PDB entry 5HHO | X-ray diffraction, 2.95 A resolution | chains A and C of the 5 polymer chains in the assembly

# Chain A
Name: HLA class I histocompatibility antigen, A-2 alpha chain
Organism: Homo sapiens
Reference sequence: P01892 (1A02_HUMAN); residues 1-276 here correspond to UniProt positions 25-300 (UniProt number = residue number + 24)
Sequence (276 residues; numbered 1 to 276; the number before each row is that of its first residue):
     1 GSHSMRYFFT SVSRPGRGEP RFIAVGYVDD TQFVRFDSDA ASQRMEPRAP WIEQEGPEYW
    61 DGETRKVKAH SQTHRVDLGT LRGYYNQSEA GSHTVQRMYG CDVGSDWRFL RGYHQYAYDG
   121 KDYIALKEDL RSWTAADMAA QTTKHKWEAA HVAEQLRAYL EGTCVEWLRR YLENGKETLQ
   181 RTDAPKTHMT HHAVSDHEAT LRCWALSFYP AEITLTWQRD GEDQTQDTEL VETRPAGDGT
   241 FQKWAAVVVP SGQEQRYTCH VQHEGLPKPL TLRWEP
Cystine bridges: Cys-101/Cys-164, Cys-203/Cys-259

# Chain C
Name: M1-G4E, gilefvftl
Sequence (9 residues; row label = number of the first residue in the row):
     1 GILEFVFTL

# Chain A / chain C interface
Residue-residue contacts (38):
  Met-5(A) / Gly-1(C)
  Tyr-7(A) / Gly-1(C)  hydrogen bond (side chain-backbone)
  Tyr-7(A) / Ile-2(C)  hydrophobic
  Glu-63(A) / Gly-1(C)
  Glu-63(A) / Ile-2(C)  hydrogen bond (side chain-backbone)
  Lys-66(A) / Ile-2(C)  hydrogen bond (side chain-backbone)
  Lys-66(A) / Leu-3(C)
  Lys-66(A) / Glu-4(C)  salt bridge
  Val-67(A) / Ile-2(C)
  Ala-69(A) / Val-6(C)  hydrophobic
  His-70(A) / Leu-3(C)
  His-70(A) / Val-6(C)
  Thr-73(A) / Phe-7(C)
  Thr-73(A) / Thr-8(C)
  Asp-77(A) / Thr-8(C)
  Asp-77(A) / Leu-9(C)  hydrogen bond (side chain-backbone)
  Leu-81(A) / Leu-9(C)  hydrophobic
  Arg-97(A) / Leu-3(C)
  Arg-97(A) / Phe-7(C)
  Tyr-99(A) / Ile-2(C)
  Tyr-99(A) / Leu-3(C)  hydrogen bond (side chain-backbone)
  His-114(A) / Phe-7(C)
  Tyr-123(A) / Leu-9(C)  hydrophobic
  Thr-143(A) / Leu-9(C)  hydrogen bond (side chain-backbone)
  Lys-146(A) / Thr-8(C)  hydrogen bond
  Lys-146(A) / Leu-9(C)  hydrogen bond (side chain-backbone)
  Trp-147(A) / Phe-7(C)  hydrophobic
  Trp-147(A) / Thr-8(C)  hydrogen bond (side chain-backbone)
  Trp-147(A) / Leu-9(C)  hydrophobic
  Val-152(A) / Phe-7(C)  hydrophobic
  Gln-155(A) / Phe-5(C)
  Leu-156(A) / Leu-3(C)  hydrophobic
  Leu-156(A) / Phe-7(C)  hydrophobic
  Tyr-159(A) / Gly-1(C)  hydrogen bond (side chain-backbone)
  Tyr-159(A) / Ile-2(C)
  Tyr-159(A) / Leu-3(C)  hydrophobic
  Trp-167(A) / Gly-1(C)
  Tyr-171(A) / Gly-1(C)  hydrogen bond (side chain-backbone)
Interface residues without a listed pair, chain A (29 interface residues in all): Phe-9, Val-76, Thr-80, Tyr-84, Tyr-116, Ile-124

# In short
29 residues of chain A face 9 of chain C across their interface, with 11 hydrogen bonds and 1 salt bridge.
Polar contacts include Lys-66(A)/Glu-4(C), Tyr-7(A)/Gly-1(C) and Glu-63(A)/Ile-2(C).
Chain A is HLA class I histocompatibility antigen, A-2 alpha chain (Homo sapiens) and chain C is M1-G4E,
gilefvftl; the structure, Crystal Structure of the JM22 TCR in complex with HLA-A*0201 in complex with M1-G4E,
was determined by X-ray diffraction (same publication as 5HHM, 5HHN, 5HHP and 5HHQ).
